Entry 7XHT (electron microscopy, 2.55 A resolution); this record covers chains C and A of the 4 polymer chains in the assembly.

Chain C:
Molecule: 49-nt DNA strand
Sequence (49 nucleotides; row label = number of the first residue in the row; numbers below 1 keep their minus sign (DG-13 is residue -13)):
   -13 GAATGGTTTTCTTCGGGGAATTGTTATCCGCTCACAATTCCTTAGAAAA
Disordered / not traced: -13 to -12, 18-35

Chain A:
Molecule: OgeuIscB
Chain sequence (496 residues; each row starts with the number of its first residue; note: 1 number in that range is skipped by the numbering (no residue carries it; nothing is unmodelled there)):
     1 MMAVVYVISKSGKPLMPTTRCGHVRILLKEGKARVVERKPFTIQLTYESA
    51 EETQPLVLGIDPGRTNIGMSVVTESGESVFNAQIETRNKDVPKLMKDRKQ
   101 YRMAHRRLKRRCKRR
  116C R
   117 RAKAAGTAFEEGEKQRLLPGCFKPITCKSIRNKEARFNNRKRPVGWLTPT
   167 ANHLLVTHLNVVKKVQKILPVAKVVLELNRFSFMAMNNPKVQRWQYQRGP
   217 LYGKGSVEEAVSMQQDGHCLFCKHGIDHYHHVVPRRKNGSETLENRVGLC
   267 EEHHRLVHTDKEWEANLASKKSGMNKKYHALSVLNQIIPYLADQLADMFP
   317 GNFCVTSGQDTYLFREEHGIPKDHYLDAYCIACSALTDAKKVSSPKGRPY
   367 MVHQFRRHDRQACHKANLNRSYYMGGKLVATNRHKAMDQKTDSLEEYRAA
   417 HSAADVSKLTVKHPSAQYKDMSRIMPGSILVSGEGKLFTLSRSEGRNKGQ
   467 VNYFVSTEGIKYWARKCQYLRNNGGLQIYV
Disordered / not traced: 1-2, 199-296, 496
Metal / ion sites: Mg2+: Asp61, Glu193
What the authors report for this chain:
  - catalytic residues: Asp61, Glu193, His340, Asp343
  - Mg2+ coordination: Asp61
  - binding site for the 228-nt RNA strand: Tyr101, His105, Leu108, Arg152, Asn154, Asn155, Arg373, His374, Arg376, Gln377, Ala378, Cys379, Arg487, Asn488, Asn489
  - binding site for the 49-nt DNA strand (chain C): Ala382, Glu460, Tyr469, Trp479
  - binding site for the 14-nt DNA strand: His380, Gly461, Arg462
  - mutagenesis - H380A, W479A: decreased catalytic activity
  - specificity-determining residues: Gly461, Arg462
  - mutagenesis - G461P, Y469A: abolished catalytic activity

How chain C and chain A interact:
Contacting residue pairs - 45 pairs, chain C then chain A:
  DT-7(C) with Lys464(A), salt bridge to the phosphate
  DT-6(C) with Asn463(A), base contact; Tyr469(A), sugar contact; Trp479(A), phosphate contact
  DT-5(C) with Asn468(A), base contact; Tyr469(A), hydrogen bond to the phosphate; Trp479(A), phosphate contact
  DT-4(C) with Glu460(A), base contact; Tyr469(A), base contact; Lys477(A), base contact
  DC-3(C) with Glu460(A), hydrogen bond to the base
  DT-1(C) with Lys381(A), hydrogen bond to the base
  DC0(C) with Lys381(A), sugar contact
  DG1(C) with Lys381(A), phosphate contact; Ala382(A), hydrogen bond to the phosphate; Asn383(A), phosphate contact; Leu384(A), base contact; Ala402(A), base contact; Met403(A), base contact
  DG2(C) with Gln100(A), base contact; Met403(A), base contact
  DG3(C) with Met403(A), sugar contact; Asp404(A), sugar contact
  DA6(C) with Cys137(A), sugar contact; Lys139(A), salt bridge to the phosphate; Ile141(A), sugar contact
  DT7(C) with Gly136(A), phosphate contact; Cys137(A), phosphate contact; Phe138(A), hydrogen bond to the phosphate; Lys139(A), hydrogen bond to the phosphate; Phe153(A), base contact
  DT8(C) with Phe153(A), sugar contact
  DG9(C) with Arg158(A), hydrogen bond to the base
  DT10(C) with Arg158(A), hydrogen bond to the sugar; Trp162(A), sugar contact
  DT11(C) with Val160(A), phosphate contact; Gly161(A), hydrogen bond to the phosphate; Trp162(A), sugar contact; Gln302(A), hydrogen bond to the base; Tyr306(A), hydrogen bond to the phosphate
  DA12(C) with Asn301(A), sugar contact; Gln302(A), sugar contact; Pro305(A), phosphate contact; Tyr306(A), hydrogen bond to the phosphate
  DT13(C) with Phe197(A), phosphate contact
Interface residues without a listed pair, chain C (19 interface residues in all): DC14
Interface residues without a listed pair, chain A (35 interface residues in all): Pro140, Arg156, Pro159, Leu163, Asn385

In short:
The interface between chain C and chain A involves 19 residues on one side and 35 on the other; the contacts
include 12 hydrogen bonds and 2 salt bridges. Among the polar pairs are DC-3(C)-Glu460(A), DT-1(C)-Lys381(A)
and DG9(C)-Arg158(A). The paper reports catalytic residues Asp61(A), Glu193(A) and His340(A) among others;
H380A and W479A of chain A reduce catalytic activity; 4 substitutions were tested in all.
Here chain C is a 49-nt DNA strand and chain A is OgeuIscB. Entry 7XHT (Structure of the OgeuIscB-omega
RNA-target DNA complex) was determined by electron microscopy.
